Entry 6P18 (electron microscopy, 3.50 A resolution); this record covers chains 2 and P of the 11 polymer chains in the assembly.

[Chain 2]
Molecule: DNA (67-MER) fragment carrying phage-21 pR' promoter and pause element, template strand
Sequence (67 nucleotides; each row starts with the number of its first residue):
     1 GTTGCAACTTAAGAGTCATTACCTCTCCATAATGCGAATAGTGTTGCTCA
    51 TTTGCTCAATGATGTCA
Disordered / not traced: 1-6, 63-67

[Chain P]
Protein: Q protein
Source organism: Phage 21
Reference sequence: Q9XJQ6 (Q9XJQ6_9CAUD); the construct has insertions or renumbered stretches relative to UniProt, so the offset changes along the chain: 2-23 = UniProt 2-23; 25-162 = UniProt 24-161
Sequence (162 residues; numbered 1 to 162; the number before each row is that of its first residue):
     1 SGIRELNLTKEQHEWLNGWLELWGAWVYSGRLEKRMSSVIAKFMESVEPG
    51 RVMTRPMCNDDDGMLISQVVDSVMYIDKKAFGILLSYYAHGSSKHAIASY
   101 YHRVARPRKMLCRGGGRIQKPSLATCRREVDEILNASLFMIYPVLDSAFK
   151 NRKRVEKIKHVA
Disordered / not traced: 1-5, 151-162
Construct notes: expression tag (1); insertion (24); conflict Trp26 (His25 in Q9XJQ6), Val27 (Gly26 in Q9XJQ6), Tyr28 (Leu27 in Q9XJQ6), Val47 (Ile46 in Q9XJQ6)

[Interface between chain 2 and chain P]
Contacting residue pairs - 17 pairs, chain 2 then chain P:
  DT44(2) - Ser93(P)  hydrogen bond to the phosphate
  DT44(2) - His95(P)  phosphate contact
  DT44(2) - Ala96(P)  hydrogen bond to the phosphate
  DT45(2) - Ser93(P)  phosphate contact
  DT45(2) - Lys94(P)  hydrogen bond to the phosphate
  DT45(2) - His95(P)  hydrogen bond to the phosphate
  DT45(2) - Arg127(P)  base contact
  DG46(2) - Lys94(P)  salt bridge to the phosphate
  DG46(2) - Arg127(P)  hydrogen bond to the base
  DC47(2) - Arg127(P)  base contact
  DT48(2) - Arg128(P)  base contact
  DC49(2) - Arg128(P)  base contact
  DT51(2) - Cys112(P)  base contact
  DT51(2) - Arg113(P)  hydrogen bond to the sugar
  DT52(2) - Cys112(P)  base contact
  DT53(2) - Cys112(P)  sugar contact
  DT53(2) - Gly115(P)  sugar contact
Interface residues without a listed pair, chain 2 (10 interface residues in all): DG43

[Overview]
The interface between chain 2 and chain P involves 10 residues on one side and 9 on the other, with 6 hydrogen
bonds and 1 salt bridge. Among the polar pairs are DG46(2)-Arg127(P), DT51(2)-Arg113(P) and DT44(2)-Ser93(P).
Here chain 2 is DNA (67-MER) fragment carrying phage-21 pR' promoter and pause element, template strand and
chain P is Q protein (Phage 21). Entry 6P18 (Q21 transcription antitermination complex: loading complex) was
determined by electron microscopy (same publication as 6P19, 6P1A, 6P1B and 6P1C).
